2J7U - chain A; structure by X-ray diffraction, 1.85 A resolution.

== Chain A ==
Protein: RNA dependent RNA polymerase
From: Dengue virus
Notes: fragment: rna dependent rna polymerase domain, residues 2763-3390
UniProt: Q6DLV0 (Q6DLV0_DEN3); residues 273-900 here correspond to UniProt positions 2763-3390 (UniProt number = residue number + 2490)
Sequence (635 residues; numbered 266 to 900; the number before each row is that of its first residue):
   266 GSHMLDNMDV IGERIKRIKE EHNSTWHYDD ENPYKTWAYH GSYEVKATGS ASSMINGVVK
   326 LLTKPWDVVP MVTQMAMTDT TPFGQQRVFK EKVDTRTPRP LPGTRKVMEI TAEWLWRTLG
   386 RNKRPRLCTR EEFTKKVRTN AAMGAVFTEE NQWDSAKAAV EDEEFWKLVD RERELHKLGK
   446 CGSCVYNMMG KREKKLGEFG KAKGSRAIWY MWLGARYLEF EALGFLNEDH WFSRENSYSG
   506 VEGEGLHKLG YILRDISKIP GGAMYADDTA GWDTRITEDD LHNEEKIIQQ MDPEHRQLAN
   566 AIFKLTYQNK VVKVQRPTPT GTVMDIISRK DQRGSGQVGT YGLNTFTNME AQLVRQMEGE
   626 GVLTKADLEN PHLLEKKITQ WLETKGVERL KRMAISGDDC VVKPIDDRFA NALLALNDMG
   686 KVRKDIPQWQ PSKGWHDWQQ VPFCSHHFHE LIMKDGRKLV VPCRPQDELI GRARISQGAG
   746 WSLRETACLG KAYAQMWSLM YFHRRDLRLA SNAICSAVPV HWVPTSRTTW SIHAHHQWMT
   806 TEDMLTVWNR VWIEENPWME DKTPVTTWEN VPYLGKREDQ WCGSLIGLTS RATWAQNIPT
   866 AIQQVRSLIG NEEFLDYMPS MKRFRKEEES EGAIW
Not modelled in the structure: 266-272, 311-316, 406-418, 451-469, 884-900
Construct notes: expression tag (266-271); conflict E374 (Gly2864 in Q6DLV0), A480 (Val2970 in Q6DLV0)
Bound ions: Zn2+ site 1: E437, H441, C446, C449; Mg2+ near D664 (its only coordinating residue here); Zn2+ site 2: H712, H714, C728, C847
From the paper describing this entry:
  - catalytic residues: D663, D664
  - Mg2+ coordination through a water molecule: D533
  - Mg2+ coordination: D664
  - Zn2+ coordination: E437, H441, C446, C449, H712, H714, C728, C847
  - contacts within the chain: R749-W787, T794-S796 (hydrogen bond), E807-R815 (salt bridge)
  - conformationally variable residues (order/disorder transition): E296 to T301, K311 to S317, M408 to E415, D419 to A423, M454 to K466, E543 to D545, M556 to E559

== Overview ==
E437, H441, C446 and C449 form the Zn2+ site 1. H712, H714, C728 and C847 coordinate Zn2+ site 2. From the
paper: catalytic residues D663 and D664; Zn2+ coordination by E437, H441 and C446 among others.
Chain A is RNA dependent RNA polymerase (Dengue virus); the structure, Dengue virus NS5 RNA dependent RNA
polymerase domain, was determined by X-ray diffraction together with 2J7W from the same study.
